6QJ0 - chain A; structure by X-ray diffraction, 2.00 A resolution.

Chain A:
Protein: Structural maintenance of chromosomes protein
From: Chaetomium thermophilum
Reference sequence: G0S5H7 (G0S5H7_CHATD); the construct has insertions or renumbered stretches relative to UniProt, so the offset changes along the chain: 1-212 = UniProt 1-212; 980-982 = UniProt 213-215; 990-1179 = UniProt 990-1179
Amino-acid sequence (412 residues; row label = number of the first residue in the row; note: 767 numbers in that range are skipped by the numbering (no residue carries them; nothing is unmodelled there)):
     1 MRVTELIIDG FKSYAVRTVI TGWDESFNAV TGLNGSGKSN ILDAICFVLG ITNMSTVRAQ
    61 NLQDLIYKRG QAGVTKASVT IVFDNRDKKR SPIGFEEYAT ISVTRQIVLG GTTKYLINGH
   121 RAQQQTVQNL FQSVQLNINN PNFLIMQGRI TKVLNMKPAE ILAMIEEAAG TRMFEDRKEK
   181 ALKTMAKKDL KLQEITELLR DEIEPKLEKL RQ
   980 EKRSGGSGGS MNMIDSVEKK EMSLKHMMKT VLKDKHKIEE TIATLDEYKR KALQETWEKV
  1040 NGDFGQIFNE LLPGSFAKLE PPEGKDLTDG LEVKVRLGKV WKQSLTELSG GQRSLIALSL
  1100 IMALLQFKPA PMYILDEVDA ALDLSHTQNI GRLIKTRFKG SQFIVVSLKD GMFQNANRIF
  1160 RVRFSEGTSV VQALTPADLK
Unresolved in the structure: 980-988
Construct notes: linker (983-989)
Reported in the primary citation:
  - catalytic residues: Glu1116
  - mutagenesis - S1088R: abolished binding to Smc4hd E1475Q
  - mutagenesis - W1080A: unchanged catalytic activity on ATP
  - mutagenesis - D1013A/K1016E: abolished binding to Brn1N

Summary:
From the paper: the catalytic residue Glu1116; S1088R abolishes binding to Smc4hd E1475Q; 3 substitutions were
tested in all.
Chain A is Structural maintenance of chromosomes protein (Chaetomium thermophilum); the structure, Crystal
structure of the C. thermophilum condensin Smc2 ATPase head (crystal form II), was determined by X-ray
diffraction together with 6QJ1, 6QJ3 and 6QJ4 from the same study.
